2VON - chains A and C; structure by X-ray diffraction, 2.10 A resolution.

# Chain A
Molecule: Lupus la protein
Organism: Homo sapiens
Notes: fragment: n-terminal domain, residues 4-194
UniProtKB: P05455 (LA_HUMAN); numbering as in UniProt (aligned over 4-194)
Amino-acid sequence (193 residues; row label = number of the first residue in the row):
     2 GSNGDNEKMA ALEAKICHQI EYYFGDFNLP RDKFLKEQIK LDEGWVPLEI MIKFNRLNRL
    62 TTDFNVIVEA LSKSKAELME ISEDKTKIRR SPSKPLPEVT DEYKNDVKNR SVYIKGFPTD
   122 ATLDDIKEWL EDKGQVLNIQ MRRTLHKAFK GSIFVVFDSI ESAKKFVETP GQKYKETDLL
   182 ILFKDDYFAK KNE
Disordered / not traced: 2-5, 193-194
From the paper describing this entry:
  - binding site for the 7-nt RNA strand (chain C): Gln20, Tyr23, Tyr24, Asp33, Phe35, Leu124, Ile140
  - contacts within the chain: Tyr23-Asn139 (hydrogen bond), Arg57-Asp125 (salt bridge)
  - conformationally variable residues (order/disorder transition): Asp102 to Asn110

# Chain C
Molecule: 7-nt RNA strand
Sequence (7 nucleotides; each row starts with the number of its first residue; numbers below 1 keep their minus sign (A-7 is residue -7)):
    -7 AUAAUUU

# How chain A and chain C interact
Pairs across the interface (20):
  Gln20(A) with U-2(C), hydrogen bond to the base
  Tyr23(A) with U-2(C), stacking on the base
  Tyr24(A) with U-2(C), sugar contact; U-1(C), hydrogen bond to the phosphate
  Asp33(A) with U-1(C), hydrogen bond to the sugar
  Lys34(A) with A-4(C), base contact
  Phe35(A) with A-4(C), base contact; U-1(C), stacking on the base
  Glu38(A) with A-4(C), hydrogen bond to the base
  Lys54(A) with U-3(C), hydrogen bond to the base; U-1(C), base contact
  Phe55(A) with U-3(C), base contact; U-1(C), base contact
  Asn56(A) with U-3(C), hydrogen bond to the base; U-1(C), hydrogen bond to the phosphate
  Arg57(A) with U-2(C), phosphate contact; U-1(C), hydrogen bond to the phosphate
  Leu124(A) with U-2(C), sugar contact
  Asn139(A) with U-2(C), base contact
  Ile140(A) with U-2(C), hydrogen bond to the base
Also at the interface, not in a pair above, chain A (15 interface residues in all): Asn29
Also at the interface, not in a pair above, chain C (5 interface residues in all): U-6

# In short
15 residues of chain A face 5 of chain C across their interface, with 9 hydrogen bonds and 2 aromatic stacking
contacts. Polar contacts include Gln20(A)-U-2(C), Glu38(A)-A-4(C) and Lys54(A)-U-3(C). The paper reports a
binding site for the 7-nt RNA strand (chain C) at Gln20(A), Tyr23(A) and Tyr24(A) among others; conformational
variability at Asp102(A).
Here chain A is Lupus la protein (Homo sapiens) and chain C is a 7-nt RNA strand. Entry 2VON (Crystal
structure of N-terminal domains of Human La protein complexed with RNA oligomer AUAAUUU) was determined by
X-ray diffraction together with 2VOD, 2VOO and 2VOP from the same study.
